1KUZ - chains A and B; structure by solution NMR.

Chain A:
Molecule: integrin alpha-IIb
Notes: fragment: Membrane proximal region
Reference sequence: P08514 (ITA2B_HUMAN); residues 1-11 here correspond to UniProt positions 1018-1028 (UniProt number = residue number + 1017)
Chain sequence (11 residues; row label = number of the first residue in the row):
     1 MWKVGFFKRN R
UniProt features mapped onto this chain:
  - motif: G5 to R9 (GFFKR motif)

Chain B:
Molecule: integrin beta-3
Notes: fragment: Membrane proximal region
Reference sequence: P05106 (ITB3_HUMAN); residues 12-36 here correspond to UniProt positions 742-766 (UniProt number = residue number + 730)
Chain sequence (25 residues; each row starts with the number of its first residue):
    12 KLLITIHDRK EFAKFEEERA RAKWD

How chain A and chain B interact:
Pairs across the interface (13; chain A residue first):
  W2(A) with K12(B); L14(B); I15(B)
  K3(A) with K12(B); I15(B)
  V4(A) with I15(B)
  F7(A) with I15(B); D19(B)
  K8(A) with H18(B); D19(B); E22(B)
  R11(A) with I15(B); D19(B)
Other interface residues (no listed pair), chain A (7 interface residues in all): R9

Overview:
7 residues of chain A and 6 residues of chain B are in contact.
Here chain A is integrin alpha-IIb and chain B is integrin beta-3. Entry 1KUZ (Solution Structure of the
Membrane Proximal Regions of alpha-IIb and beta-3 Integrins) was determined by solution NMR together with 1KUP
from the same study.
